Entry 3USX (X-ray diffraction, 2.28 A resolution); this record covers chains C and D of the 4 polymer chains in the assembly.

[Chain C (and D)]
Name: Peptidoglycan recognition protein 1
Organism: Camelus dromedarius
Notes: chain D of this document is another copy of the same molecule, construct and numbering; everything in this record applies to it too
UniProt: Q9GK12 (PGRP1_CAMDR); residues 1-171 here correspond to UniProt positions 23-193 (UniProt number = residue number + 22)
Chain sequence (171 residues; numbered 1 to 171; the number before each row is that of its first residue):
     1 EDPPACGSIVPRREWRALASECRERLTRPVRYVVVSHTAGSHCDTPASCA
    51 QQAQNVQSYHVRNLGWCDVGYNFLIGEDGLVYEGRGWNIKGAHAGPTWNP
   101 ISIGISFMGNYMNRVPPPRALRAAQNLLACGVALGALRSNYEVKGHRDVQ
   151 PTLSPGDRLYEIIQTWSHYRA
Disulfide bonds: C6-C130, C22-C67, C43-C49

[Chain C / chain D interface]
Pairs across the interface - 26 pairs, chain C then chain D:
  A39(C) - L153(D)
  Y59(C) - R147(D)  hydrogen bond (side chain-backbone)
  Y59(C) - Q150(D)  hydrogen bond (side chain-backbone)
  Y59(C) - P151(D)
  Y59(C) - T152(D)  hydrogen bond (side chain-backbone)
  H60(C) - P151(D)
  L64(C) - R147(D)
  L64(C) - D148(D)
  L64(C) - V149(D)
  L64(C) - Q150(D)
  L64(C) - P151(D)
  W66(C) - Q150(D)
  W66(C) - P151(D)
  P96(C) - P96(D)
  R147(C) - Y59(D)  hydrogen bond (backbone-side chain)
  R147(C) - L64(D)
  D148(C) - L64(D)
  V149(C) - L64(D)
  Q150(C) - Y59(D)  hydrogen bond (backbone-side chain)
  Q150(C) - L64(D)
  P151(C) - Y59(D)
  P151(C) - H60(D)
  P151(C) - L64(D)
  P151(C) - W66(D)
  T152(C) - Y59(D)
  L153(C) - A39(D)  hydrophobic
Interface residues without a listed pair, chain C (14 interface residues in all): N110
Interface residues without a listed pair, chain D (14 interface residues in all): N110

[Summary]
The chain C/chain D interface involves 14 residues from each chain, with 5 hydrogen bonds. Polar pairs include
Y59(C)-R147(D), Y59(C)-Q150(D) and Y59(C)-T152(D).
Both chains are Peptidoglycan recognition protein 1 (Camelus dromedarius). Entry 3USX (Crystal structure of
PGRP-S complexed with Myristic Acid at 2.28 A resolution) was determined by X-ray diffraction, deposited
together with 4FNN, 3UIL, 3UMQ and 3T2V.
